PDB entry 7WD2 | X-ray diffraction, 2.69 A resolution | chains A and C

# Chain A
Molecule: Spike protein S1
From: Severe acute respiratory syndrome coronavirus 2
UniProtKB: P0DTC2 (SPIKE_SARS2); residues 333-530 here = UniProt positions 333-530
Chain sequence (198 residues; numbered 333 to 530; the number before each row is that of its first residue):
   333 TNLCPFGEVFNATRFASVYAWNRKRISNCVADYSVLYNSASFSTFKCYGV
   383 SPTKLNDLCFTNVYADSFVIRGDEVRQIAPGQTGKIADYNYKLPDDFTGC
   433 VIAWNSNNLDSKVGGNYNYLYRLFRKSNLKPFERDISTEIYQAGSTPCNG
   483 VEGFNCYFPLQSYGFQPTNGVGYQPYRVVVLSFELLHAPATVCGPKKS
Swiss-Prot annotation at these positions:
  - region: Arg403 to Asp405 (Integrin-binding motif), Asn448 to Phe456 (Immunodominant HLA epitope recognized by the CD8+)
  - glycosylation: Asn343 (N-linked (GlcNAc...) (complex) asparagine)
  - natural variant: Gly339 (G339D: In strain: Omicron/BA.1, Omicron/BA.2 and 4 more; G339H: In strain: Omicron/BA.2.75, Omicron/XBB.1.5 and 1 more), Arg346 (R346K: In strain: Mu/B.1.621; R346T: In strain: Omicron/BQ.1.1, Omicron/XBB.1.5 and 1 more), Leu368 (L368I: In strain: Omicron/XBB.1.5, Omicron/EG.5.1), Ser371 (S371F: In strain: Omicron/BA.2, Omicron/BA.2.12.1 and 6 more; S371L: In strain: Omicron/BA.1), Ser373 (S373P: In strain: Omicron/BA.1, Omicron/BA.2 and 7 more), Ser375 (S375F: In strain: Omicron/BA.1, Omicron/BA.2 and 7 more), Thr376 (T376A: In strain: Omicron/BA.2, Omicron/BA.2.12.1 and 5 more), Asp405 (D405N: In strain: Omicron/BA.2, Omicron/BA.2.12.1 and 6 more), Arg408 (R408S: In strain: Omicron/BA.2, Omicron/BA.2.12.1 and 6 more), Lys417 (K417N: In strain: Beta/B.1.351, Omicron/BA.1 and 8 more; K417T: In strain: Gamma/P.1), Asn440 (N440K: In strain: Omicron/BA.1, Omicron/BA.2 and 7 more), Lys444 (K444T: In strain: Omicron/BQ.1.1), 16 further natural variant entries in UniProt
  - mutagenesis: Asn343 (N343Q: Reduced viral infectivity), Leu452 (L452R: Increased resistance to neutralizing antibodies. Decreases HLA binding to NF9 epitope. Increased binding affinity to human ACE2), Tyr453 (Y453F: Decreased HLA binding to NF9 epitope. Increased binding affinity to human ACE2), Ala475 (A475V: Increased resistance to neutralizing antibodies), Val483 (V483A: Increased resistance to neutralizing antibodies), Glu484 (E484D: Increased replication in human TMEM106B overexpressing cells), Phe490 (F490L: Increased resistance to neutralizing antibodies and human covalescent sera neutralization), Gln493 (Q493N: Reduced host ACE2-binding affinity in vitro; Q493Y: Reduced host ACE2-binding affinity in vitro), Asn501 (N501T: Reduced host ACE2-binding affinity in vitro; N501Y: Increased binding affinity to human ACE2), His519 (H519P: Increased resistance to human covalescent sera neutralization)
Disulfides: Cys336-Cys361, Cys379-Cys432, Cys391-Cys525, Cys480-Cys488
Covalently attached groups: N-acetylglucosamine (NAG) linked to Asn343

# Chain C
Molecule: Anti-RON nanobody
From: Vicugna pacos
Notes: antibody fragment or engineered binder
Chain sequence (129 residues; numbered 1 to 129; the number before each row is that of its first residue):
     1 QVQLQESGGGLVQPGGSLRLTCAPSGFTLDYYAIGWFRQAPGKEREGVSC
    51 ISSNNSTYYADSVKGRFTISRDNAKNTVYLQMNSLKPEDTAVYYCAAEPD
   101 YSGVYYYTCGWTDFGSWGQGTQVTVSSHH
Disulfides: Cys22-Cys95, Cys50-Cys109
Covalently attached groups: N-acetylglucosamine (NAG) linked to Asn55

# Chain A / chain C interface
Pairs across the interface (39; chain A residue first):
  Tyr369(A) - Tyr107(C)  hydrogen bond (backbone-side chain)
  Phe374(A) - Thr108(C)
  Ser375(A) - Thr108(C)
  Ser375(A) - Gly110(C)  hydrogen bond (backbone-backbone)
  Ser375(A) - Thr112(C)  hydrogen bond
  Thr376(A) - Thr108(C)
  Thr376(A) - Thr112(C)  hydrogen bond
  Thr376(A) - Asp113(C)  hydrogen bond
  Phe377(A) - Tyr106(C)
  Phe377(A) - Tyr107(C)  hydrogen bond (backbone-backbone)
  Phe377(A) - Thr108(C)  hydrogen bond (backbone-backbone)
  Lys378(A) - Val104(C)
  Lys378(A) - Tyr105(C)
  Lys378(A) - Asp113(C)  salt bridge
  Cys379(A) - Val104(C)
  Cys379(A) - Tyr105(C)  hydrogen bond (backbone-backbone)
  Tyr380(A) - Asp100(C)
  Tyr380(A) - Ser102(C)
  Tyr380(A) - Gly103(C)
  Tyr380(A) - Val104(C)  hydrophobic
  Gly381(A) - Gly103(C)
  Val382(A) - Tyr105(C)
  Pro384(A) - Tyr105(C)
  Pro384(A) - Tyr106(C)
  Pro384(A) - Tyr107(C)
  Gly404(A) - Trp111(C)
  Gly404(A) - Thr112(C)
  Val407(A) - Thr112(C)
  Arg408(A) - Glu98(C)  salt bridge
  Arg408(A) - Thr112(C)  hydrogen bond (backbone-backbone)
  Arg408(A) - Gly115(C)
  Pro412(A) - Ser102(C)
  Gly413(A) - Tyr101(C)
  Gln414(A) - Glu98(C)
  Gln414(A) - Pro99(C)  hydrogen bond (side chain-backbone)
  Val503(A) - Trp111(C)
  Gly504(A) - Trp111(C)
  Tyr508(A) - Trp111(C)
  Tyr508(A) - Thr112(C)
Interface residues without a listed pair, chain A (23 interface residues in all): Ser383, Asp405, Asp427
Interface residues without a listed pair, chain C (18 interface residues in all): Cys109, Phe114
The authors on this interface:
  - specific contacts: Ser375(A)-Gly110(C) (hydrogen bond), Ser375(A)-Thr112(C) (hydrogen bond)
  - epitope / paratope residues, chain A: Ser375(A), Thr376(A), Asp405(A), Arg408(A)
  - epitope / paratope residues, chain C: Gly110(C), Thr112(C)

# Summary
The interface between chain A and chain C involves 23 residues on one side and 18 on the other, with 10
hydrogen bonds and 2 salt bridges. Polar pairs include Lys378(A)-Asp113(C), Arg408(A)-Glu98(C) and
Tyr369(A)-Tyr107(C). The paper describes hydrogen bonds between Ser375(A) and Gly110(C) and Ser375(A) and
Thr112(C). The paper reports epitope/paratope residues Ser375(A), Thr376(A) and Gly110(C) among others.
Here chain A is Spike protein S1 (Severe acute respiratory syndrome coronavirus 2) and chain C is Anti-RON
nanobody (Vicugna pacos). Entry 7WD2 (Crystal structure of S43 bound to SARS-CoV-2 RBD) was determined by
X-ray diffraction together with 7WD1 from the same study.
